3VUH - chains A and F; structure by X-ray diffraction, 2.70 A resolution.

[Chain A]
Molecule: Mitogen-activated protein kinase 8
From: Homo sapiens
Notes: EC 2.7.11.24; fragment: kinase domain
UniProt: A1L4K2 (A1L4K2_HUMAN); residues 1-364 here = UniProt positions 1-364
Sequence (370 residues; each row starts with the number of its first residue):
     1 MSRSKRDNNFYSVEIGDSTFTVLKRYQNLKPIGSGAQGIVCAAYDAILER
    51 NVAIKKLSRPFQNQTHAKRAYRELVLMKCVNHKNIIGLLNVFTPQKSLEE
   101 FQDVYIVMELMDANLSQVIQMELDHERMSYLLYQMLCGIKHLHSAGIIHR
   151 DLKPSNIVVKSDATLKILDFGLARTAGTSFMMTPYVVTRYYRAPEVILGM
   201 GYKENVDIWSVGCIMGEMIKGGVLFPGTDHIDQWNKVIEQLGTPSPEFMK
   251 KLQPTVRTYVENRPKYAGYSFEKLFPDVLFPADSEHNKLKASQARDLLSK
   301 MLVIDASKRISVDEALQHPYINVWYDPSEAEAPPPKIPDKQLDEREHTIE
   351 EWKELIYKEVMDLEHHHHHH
Unresolved in the structure: 1-6, 180-182, 365-370
Sequence notes: engineered mutation Ser116 (Cys in A1L4K2), Ala163 (Cys in A1L4K2), Ser245 (Cys in A1L4K2); expression tag (365-370)

[Chain F]
Molecule: Peptide from C-Jun-amino-terminal kinase-interacting protein 1
UniProt: Q9UQF2 (JIP1_HUMAN); residues 553-563 here correspond to UniProt positions 157-167 (UniProt number = residue number - 396)
Sequence (11 residues; each row starts with the number of its first residue):
   553 RPKRPTTLNLF
Unresolved in the structure: 553
Curated features (UniProtKB/Swiss-Prot):
  - region: Arg553 to Phe563 (Minimal inhibitory domain (MID))

[How chain A and chain F interact]
Pairs across the interface - 28 pairs, chain A then chain F:
  Asp112(A) - Leu562(F)
  Gln117(A) - Leu562(F)
  Met121(A) - Leu560(F)  hydrophobic
  Met121(A) - Asn561(F)
  Arg127(A) - Pro557(F)
  Arg127(A) - Thr559(F)  hydrogen bond (side chain-backbone)
  Arg127(A) - Leu560(F)
  Tyr130(A) - Arg556(F)  hydrogen bond
  Tyr130(A) - Pro557(F)
  Tyr133(A) - Arg556(F)
  Val159(A) - Leu560(F)  hydrophobic
  Lys160(A) - Leu560(F)
  Lys160(A) - Leu562(F)
  Ser161(A) - Thr558(F)
  Ser161(A) - Thr559(F)
  Ser161(A) - Leu560(F)  hydrogen bond (backbone-backbone)
  Ser161(A) - Leu562(F)
  Asp162(A) - Pro557(F)
  Asp162(A) - Thr558(F)
  Asp162(A) - Thr559(F)
  Ala163(A) - Pro557(F)
  Ala163(A) - Thr559(F)
  Ala163(A) - Leu560(F)  hydrophobic
  Trp324(A) - Pro554(F)
  Trp324(A) - Lys555(F)
  Trp324(A) - Arg556(F)  hydrogen bond (backbone-side chain)
  Asp326(A) - Arg556(F)
  Glu329(A) - Arg556(F)  salt bridge
Interface residues without a listed pair, chain A (19 interface residues in all): Ala113, Val118, Leu123, Glu126, Leu131
Interface residues without a listed pair, chain F (10 interface residues in all): Phe563

[Overview]
Chain A and chain F form an interface of 19 and 10 residues respectively, with 4 hydrogen bonds and 1 salt
bridge. Polar pairs include Glu329(A)-Arg556(F), Arg127(A)-Thr559(F) and Tyr130(A)-Arg556(F).
Chain A is Mitogen-activated protein kinase 8 (Homo sapiens) and chain F is Peptide from C-Jun-amino-terminal
kinase-interacting protein 1; the structure, Crystal structure of a cysteine-deficient mutant M3 in MAP kinase
JNK1, was determined by X-ray diffraction, deposited together with 3VUD, 3VUG, 3VUI, 3VUK, 3VUL and 3VUM.
